PDB entry 2FDB | X-ray diffraction, 2.28 A resolution | chains M and P

# Chain M
Protein: fibroblast growth factor 8 isoform B
Source organism: Homo sapiens
UniProt: P55075 (FGF8_HUMAN); aligned to UniProt positions 52-215 over residues 23-186 (the alignment contains insertions or deletions, so no single offset holds)
Sequence (164 residues; row label = number of the first residue in the row):
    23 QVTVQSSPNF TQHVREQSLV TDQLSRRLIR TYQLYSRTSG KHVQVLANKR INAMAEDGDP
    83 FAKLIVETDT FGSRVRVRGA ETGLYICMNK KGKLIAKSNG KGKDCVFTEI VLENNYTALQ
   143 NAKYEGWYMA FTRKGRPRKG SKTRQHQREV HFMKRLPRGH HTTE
Not modelled in the structure: 23-31, 181-186
Cystine bridges: Cys109-Cys127
What the authors report for this chain:
  - contacts within the chain: Val36-Phe93 (hydrophobic contact), Cys109-Cys127, Glu131-Lys176 (hydrogen bond)
  - mutagenesis - F32A: abolished signaling in response to Gbx2
  - mutagenesis - F32A: decreased binding to FGFR1c
  - mutagenesis - F32A: decreased binding to FGFR3c
  - mutagenesis - F32A: decreased binding to FGFR4

# Chain P
Protein: Fibroblast growth factor receptor 2
Source organism: Homo sapiens
Notes: EC 2.7.1.112
UniProt: Q9UQH9 (FGFR2_HUMAN); residues 2149-2368 here correspond to UniProt positions 149-368 (UniProt number = residue number - 2000)
Sequence (220 residues; row label = number of the first residue in the row):
  2149 NNKRAPYWTN TEKMEKRLHA VPAANTVKFR CPAGGNPMPT MRWLKNGKEF KQEHRIGGYK
  2209 VRNQHWSLIM ESVVPSDKGN YTCVVENEYG SINHTYHLDV VERSRHRPIL QAGLPANAST
  2269 VVGGDVEFVC KVYSDAQPHI QWIKHVEKNG SKYGPDGLPY LKVLKAAGVN TTDKEIEVLY
  2329 IRNVTFEDAG EYTCLAGNSI GISFHSAWLT VLPAPGREKE
Not modelled in the structure: 2149-2150, 2295-2307, 2361-2368
Differences from the reference sequence: engineered mutation Arg2253 (Pro253 in Q9UQH9)
Cystine bridges: Cys2179-Cys2231, Cys2278-Cys2342
What the authors report for this chain:
  - specificity-determining residues: Leu2343, Ile2350 (by similarity / conservation)

# How chain M and chain P interact
Pairs across the interface (90; chain M residue first):
  Phe32(M) - His2293(P)
  Phe32(M) - Leu2309(P)  hydrophobic
  Phe32(M) - Thr2341(P)
  Phe32(M) - Phe2352(P)  hydrophobic
  His35(M) - Gln2289(P)  hydrogen bond
  His35(M) - Ile2291(P)
  His35(M) - Leu2309(P)
  His35(M) - Leu2343(P)
  Val36(M) - Leu2343(P)  hydrophobic
  Gln39(M) - Gln2289(P)  hydrogen bond
  Asp44(M) - His2287(P)  salt bridge
  Asp44(M) - Gln2289(P)  hydrogen bond
  Leu46(M) - Val2311(P)
  Leu46(M) - Leu2312(P)
  Leu46(M) - Lys2313(P)
  Ser47(M) - His2287(P)
  Ser47(M) - Gln2289(P)
  Ser47(M) - Val2311(P)
  Arg48(M) - Ala2314(P)
  Arg48(M) - Ala2315(P)
  Arg48(M) - Gly2316(P)  hydrogen bond (side chain-backbone)
  Arg48(M) - Val2317(P)
  Arg48(M) - Glu2325(P)  salt bridge
  Leu50(M) - Gln2285(P)
  Leu50(M) - Pro2286(P)
  Leu50(M) - Glu2323(P)
  Ile51(M) - Asn2318(P)
  Arg52(M) - Ser2282(P)  hydrogen bond (side chain-backbone)
  Arg52(M) - Asp2283(P)  hydrogen bond (side chain-backbone)
  Arg52(M) - Ala2284(P)
  Arg52(M) - Gln2285(P)
  Arg52(M) - Pro2286(P)
  Arg52(M) - Asn2318(P)
  Arg52(M) - Glu2323(P)  salt bridge
  Tyr57(M) - Lys2164(P)
  Tyr57(M) - Leu2166(P)  hydrogen bond (side chain-backbone)
  Tyr57(M) - His2167(P)
  Tyr57(M) - Ala2168(P)  hydrogen bond (side chain-backbone)
  Arg59(M) - Lys2164(P)  hydrogen bond (backbone-side chain)
  Gly62(M) - Lys2164(P)
  Gly62(M) - Leu2166(P)
  His64(M) - Leu2166(P)
  Val88(M) - Gln2285(P)  hydrogen bond (backbone-side chain)
  Glu89(M) - Gln2285(P)
  Thr90(M) - Gln2285(P)
  Thr90(M) - Pro2286(P)
  Thr90(M) - His2287(P)
  Thr92(M) - His2287(P)
  Phe93(M) - His2287(P)
  Phe93(M) - Gln2289(P)
  Phe93(M) - Leu2343(P)  hydrophobic
  Phe93(M) - Gly2345(P)
  Gly94(M) - Asn2346(P)
  Gly94(M) - Ser2347(P)
  Ser95(M) - Ala2284(P)
  Ser95(M) - Gln2285(P)  hydrogen bond (side chain-backbone)
  Ser95(M) - Asn2346(P)
  Ser95(M) - Ser2347(P)  hydrogen bond (side chain-backbone)
  Val97(M) - Gln2285(P)
  Glu131(M) - Ala2284(P)
  Glu131(M) - Gln2285(P)  hydrogen bond (side chain-backbone)
  Glu131(M) - Ser2347(P)  hydrogen bond (backbone-side chain)
  Val133(M) - Arg2251(P)
  Val133(M) - Ser2252(P)
  Val133(M) - Arg2253(P)  hydrogen bond (backbone-side chain)
  Val133(M) - Ala2284(P)  hydrophobic
  Leu134(M) - Arg2253(P)  hydrogen bond (backbone-side chain)
  Glu135(M) - Arg2253(P)
  Asn137(M) - Pro2170(P)
  Asn137(M) - Arg2251(P)  hydrogen bond (backbone-side chain)
  Asn137(M) - Arg2253(P)
  Tyr138(M) - Val2169(P)
  Tyr138(M) - Pro2170(P)
  Tyr138(M) - Asn2173(P)
  Tyr138(M) - Arg2251(P)
  Thr139(M) - Arg2251(P)  hydrogen bond
  Arg155(M) - Glu2160(P)  hydrogen bond (side chain-backbone)
  Arg155(M) - Lys2161(P)
  Arg155(M) - Lys2164(P)
  Met175(M) - Ala2168(P)
  Met175(M) - Val2169(P)
  Met175(M) - Pro2170(P)
  Met175(M) - Val2249(P)  hydrophobic
  Met175(M) - Arg2251(P)
  Lys176(M) - Arg2251(P)
  Lys176(M) - Asp2283(P)  salt bridge
  Arg177(M) - Leu2166(P)
  Arg177(M) - Ala2168(P)
  Arg177(M) - Asp2247(P)  salt bridge
  Leu178(M) - Thr2320(P)
Also at the interface, not in a pair above, chain M (40 interface residues in all): Thr33, Tyr54, Thr130, Ile132, Asn136
Also at the interface, not in a pair above, chain P (46 interface residues in all): Glu2163, Ile2288, Ala2344, Ile2348, Ile2350
From the paper, about this interface:
  - residue pairs: Arg177(M)-Asp2247(P) (salt bridge)
  - interface residues, chain M: Phe32(M), Val36(M), Phe93(M), Arg177(M)
  - interface residues, chain P: Ile2291(P), Leu2309(P), Thr2341(P), Leu2343(P), Ile2350(P), Phe2352(P)

# In short
Chain M and chain P form an interface of 40 and 46 residues respectively; the contacts include 19 hydrogen
bonds and 5 salt bridges. Polar contacts include Asp44(M)-His2287(P), Arg48(M)-Glu2325(P) and
Arg52(M)-Glu2323(P). The authors report a salt bridge between Arg177(M) and Asp2247(P). From the paper: F32A
of chain M abolishes signaling in response to Gbx2; interface residues Phe32(M), Val36(M) and Ile2291(P) among
others.
Chain M is fibroblast growth factor 8 isoform B and chain P is Fibroblast growth factor receptor 2, both from
Homo sapiens; the structure, Crystal Structure of Fibroblast growth factor (FGF)8b in complex with FGF
Receptor (FGFR) 2c, was determined by X-ray diffraction.
